PDB entry 1PG7 | X-ray diffraction, 2.50 A resolution | chains L and X of the 4 polymer chains in the assembly

[Chain L]
Molecule: humanized antibody D3H44
Source organism: Mus musculus, Homo sapiens
Notes: fragment: antigen-binding fragment; antibody fragment or engineered binder
Amino-acid sequence (213 residues; each row starts with the number of its first residue):
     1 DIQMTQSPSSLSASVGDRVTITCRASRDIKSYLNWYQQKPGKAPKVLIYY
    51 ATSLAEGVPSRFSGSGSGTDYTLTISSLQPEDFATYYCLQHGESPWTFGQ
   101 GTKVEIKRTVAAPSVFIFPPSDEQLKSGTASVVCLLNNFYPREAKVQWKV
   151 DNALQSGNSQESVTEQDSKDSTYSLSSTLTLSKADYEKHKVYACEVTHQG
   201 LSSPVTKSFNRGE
Disulfides: Cys23-Cys88, Cys134-Cys194

[Chain X]
Molecule: murine antibody 6A6 Fab fragment
Source organism: Mus musculus
Notes: antibody fragment or engineered binder
Amino-acid sequence (220 residues; row label = number of the first residue in the row; a row labelled like 82A-82C holds insertion residues (82A, then the next letters in order)):
     1 EVQLQQSGPELVKPGASVKISCKASGYSFTGHLLNWVKQSHGKNLEWIGL
    51 VH
   52A P
    53 HNGAITYNQKFKDKATLTVDRSSTTAYIEL
82A-82C VRL
    83 TSNDSAVYYCAREDFRYH
100A-100C YSM
   101 DYWGQGTSVTVSSAKTTPPSVYPLAPVCGDTTGSSVTLGCLVKGYFPEPV
   151 TLTWNSGSLSSGVHTFPAVLQSDLYTLSSSVTVTSSTWPSQSVTCNVAHP
   201 ASSTKVDKKIVPK
Disulfides: Cys22-Cys92, Cys140-Cys195

[Interface between chain L and chain X]
Contacting residue pairs - 16 pairs, chain L then chain X:
  Lys30(L) with Glu95(X), salt bridge
  Tyr32(L) with Leu33(X); Glu95(X); Phe97(X); Tyr100A(X), hydrophobic
  Tyr49(L) with His53(X), hydrogen bond; Asn54(X)
  Tyr50(L) with Leu50(X); His52(X)
  Ser53(L) with Asn54(X), hydrogen bond
  His91(L) with Phe97(X), hydrogen bond (side chain-backbone); Tyr100A(X), hydrogen bond (backbone-side chain)
  Gly92(L) with Tyr100A(X)
  Glu93(L) with Tyr100A(X), hydrogen bond (backbone-side chain)
  Ser94(L) with Tyr100A(X), hydrogen bond (backbone-side chain)
  Trp96(L) with Arg98(X), hydrogen bond (side chain-backbone)
Also at the interface, not in a pair above, chain X (13 interface residues in all): Ala56, Thr58, Asp96, Tyr99

[Summary]
The interface between chain L and chain X involves 10 residues on one side and 13 on the other; the contacts
include 7 hydrogen bonds and 1 salt bridge. Polar contacts include Lys30(L)-Glu95(X), Tyr49(L)-His53(X) and
Ser53(L)-Asn54(X).
Chain L is humanized antibody D3H44 (Mus musculus, Homo sapiens) and chain X is murine antibody 6A6 Fab
fragment (Mus musculus); the structure, Murine 6A6 Fab in complex with humanized anti-Tissue Factor D3H44 Fab,
was determined by X-ray diffraction.
